PDB entry 1DFM | X-ray diffraction, 1.50 A resolution | chains A and B of the 4 polymer chains in the assembly

Chain A (and B):
Protein: Endonuclease bglii
Organism: Bacillus subtilis
Notes: fragment: bglii; engineered mutation(s): SELENOMETHIONYL (MSE FOR MET); chain B of this document is another copy of the same molecule, construct and numbering; everything in this record applies to it too
UniProtKB: Q45488 (T2B2_BACSU); numbering as in UniProt (aligned over 1-223)
Sequence (223 residues; row label = number of the first residue in the row):
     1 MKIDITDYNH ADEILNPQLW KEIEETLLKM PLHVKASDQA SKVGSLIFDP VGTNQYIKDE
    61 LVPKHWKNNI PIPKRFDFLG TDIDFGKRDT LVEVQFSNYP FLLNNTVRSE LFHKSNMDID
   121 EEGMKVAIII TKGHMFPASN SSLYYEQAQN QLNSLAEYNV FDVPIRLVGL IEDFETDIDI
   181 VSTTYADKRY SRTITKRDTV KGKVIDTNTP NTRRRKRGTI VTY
Modified positions: Mse1, Mse30, Mse117, Mse124, Mse135 (selenomethionine; parent Met)
Metal / ion sites: Ca2+: Asp84, Val94 (shared with 1 residue of chain C)
Curated features (UniProtKB/Swiss-Prot):
  - binding site (Mg(2+)): Asp84, Val94

Interface between chain A and chain B:
Pairs across the interface - 35 pairs, chain A then chain B:
  Phe76(A) - Ser154(B)
  Phe76(A) - Tyr158(B)
  Phe78(A) - Asn150(B)
  Phe78(A) - Gln151(B)  hydrogen bond (backbone-side chain)
  Phe78(A) - Ser154(B)
  Asn98(A) - Asn98(B)  hydrogen bond
  Asn98(A) - Phe101(B)
  Tyr99(A) - Phe101(B)
  Tyr99(A) - Asn104(B)
  Pro100(A) - Pro100(B)
  Pro100(A) - Phe101(B)  hydrophobic
  Pro100(A) - Asn104(B)
  Phe101(A) - Asn98(B)
  Phe101(A) - Tyr99(B)
  Phe101(A) - Pro100(B)  hydrophobic
  Leu103(A) - Asn104(B)
  Leu103(A) - Val107(B)  hydrophobic
  Asn104(A) - Pro100(B)
  Asn104(A) - Leu103(B)
  Val107(A) - Val107(B)  hydrophobic
  Leu111(A) - Ser154(B)
  Leu111(A) - Leu155(B)  hydrophobic
  Leu111(A) - Tyr158(B)  hydrophobic
  Lys114(A) - Tyr158(B)
  Ser115(A) - Tyr158(B)
  Asn150(A) - Phe78(B)
  Gln151(A) - Phe78(B)  hydrogen bond (side chain-backbone)
  Ser154(A) - Phe78(B)
  Ser154(A) - Leu111(B)
  Leu155(A) - Val107(B)  hydrophobic
  Leu155(A) - Leu111(B)  hydrophobic
  Tyr158(A) - Leu111(B)  hydrophobic
  Tyr158(A) - Lys114(B)
  Tyr158(A) - Ser115(B)
  Tyr190(A) - Tyr190(B)  hydrogen bond
Interface residues without a listed pair, chain A (21 interface residues in all): Leu79, Val160, Arg189
Interface residues without a listed pair, chain B (20 interface residues in all): Leu79, Val160, Arg189

Summary:
The interface between chain A and chain B involves 21 residues on one side and 20 on the other, with 4
hydrogen bonds. Polar contacts include Phe78(A)-Gln151(B), Asn98(A)-Asn98(B) and Tyr190(A)-Tyr190(B). Asp84(A)
and Val94(A) coordinate Ca2+. From UniProt: Mg2+-binding residues Asp84(A) and Val94(A) on chain A.
Both chains are Endonuclease bglii (Bacillus subtilis). Entry 1DFM (Crystal structure of restriction
endonuclease BGLII complexed with DNA 16-mer) was determined by X-ray diffraction, deposited together with
1D2I.
